PDB entry 6L4T | electron microscopy, 2.60 A resolution | chains 7 and 12 of the 10 polymer chains in the assembly

[Chain 7]
Molecule: Fucoxanthin chlorophyll a/c-binding protein Lhcr10
From: Chaetoceros gracilis
Amino-acid sequence (296 residues; each row starts with the number of its first residue):
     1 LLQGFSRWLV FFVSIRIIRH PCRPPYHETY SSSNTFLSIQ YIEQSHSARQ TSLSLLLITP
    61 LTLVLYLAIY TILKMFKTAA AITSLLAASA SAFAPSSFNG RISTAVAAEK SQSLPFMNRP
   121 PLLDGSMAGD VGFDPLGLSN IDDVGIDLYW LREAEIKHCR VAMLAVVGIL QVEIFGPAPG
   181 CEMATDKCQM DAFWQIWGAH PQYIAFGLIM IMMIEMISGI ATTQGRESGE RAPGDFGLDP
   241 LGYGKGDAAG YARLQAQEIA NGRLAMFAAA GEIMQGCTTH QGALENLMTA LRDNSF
Disordered / not traced: 1-108
Bound ions: chlorophyll a Mg (8 sites), coordinated by Ser-113, Glu-155, His-158, Pro-179, Glu-215, Glu-258, Asn-261, Gln-275
Small-molecule neighbours:
  - Fucoxanthin (A86; (3S,3'S,5R,5'R,6S,6'R,8'R)-3,5'-dihydroxy-8-oxo-6',7'-didehydro-5,5',6,6',7,8-hexahydro-5,6-epoxy-beta,beta-caroten-3'- yl acetate), molecule 1: Phe-133, Asp-134, Pro-135, Leu-136, Gly-137, Leu-138, His-158, Val-161, Ala-162, Ala-165, Gly-168, Ile-169, Val-172, Gln-189, Met-190, Ala-192, Phe-193, Met-266, Phe-267, Ala-269, Ala-270, Ile-273
  - Fucoxanthin (A86), molecule 2: Gln-171, Phe-175, Arg-253
  - Fucoxanthin (A86), molecule 3: Ala-260, Arg-263, Leu-264, Phe-267, Met-274, Thr-278
  - chlorophyll a (CLA), molecule 1: Gln-112, Ser-113, Leu-114, Pro-115, Phe-116, Val-131, Phe-133
  - chlorophyll a (CLA), molecule 2: Leu-123, Met-127, Gly-129, Asp-130, Val-131, Gly-132, Phe-133, Asp-134, Leu-138, Ser-139, Leu-148, Leu-151, Arg-152, Ala-154, Glu-155, His-158, Arg-263, Met-266, Phe-267
  - chlorophyll a (CLA), molecule 3: Leu-136, Leu-138, Ile-141, Ile-146, Trp-150, Leu-151, Ala-154, His-158, Ala-270, Ile-273
  - chlorophyll a (CLA), molecule 4: Trp-150, Glu-153, Ala-154, Lys-157, His-158, Val-161, Leu-208, Ile-211, Met-212, Glu-215, Met-216, Gly-219, Ala-270, Ile-273, Met-274
  - chlorophyll a (CLA), molecule 5: Arg-160, Met-163, Leu-164, Val-167, Gly-234, Asp-235, Phe-236, Gly-237, Leu-238, Asp-239, Tyr-243, Tyr-251, Leu-254, Gln-255, Gln-257, Glu-258, Asn-261
  - chlorophyll a (CLA), molecule 6: Val-161, Leu-164, Ala-165, Val-167, Gly-168, Gln-171, Val-172, Gly-176, Pro-177, Ala-178, Cys-181, Ala-184, Gln-189, Ala-192, Phe-193, Ile-196, Tyr-203, Ile-204, Phe-206, Gly-207, Met-210, Ile-211, Ile-214, Phe-236
  - chlorophyll a (CLA), molecule 7: Val-167, Tyr-243, Arg-253, Leu-254, Gln-257, Asn-261, Leu-264
  - chlorophyll a (CLA), molecule 8: Ala-178, Pro-179, Gly-180, Cys-181, Glu-182, His-200, Tyr-203
  - chlorophyll a (CLA), molecule 9: Ile-209, Met-212, Met-213
  - chlorophyll a (CLA), molecule 10: Leu-264, Phe-267, Ala-268, Ala-270, Gly-271, Met-274, Gln-275, Thr-278, Thr-279, Asn-286, Leu-287, Thr-289, Ala-290, Phe-296
  - chlorophyll a (CLA), molecule 11: Leu-287, Met-288, Leu-291
  - Diadinoxanthin (DD6; (3S,3'R,5R,6S,7cis)-7',8'-didehydro-5,6-dihydro-5,6-epoxy-beta,beta-carotene-3,3'-diol), molecule 1: Trp-150, Met-190, Phe-193, Trp-194, Met-216, Gly-219, Ile-220, Thr-223, Ile-273, Cys-277
  - Diadinoxanthin (DD6), molecule 2: Lys-157, Arg-160, Val-161, Leu-164, Gln-171, Phe-175, Pro-177, Ala-178, Pro-179, Ile-211, Ile-214, Glu-215, Phe-236
  - Diadinoxanthin (DD6), molecule 3: Met-163, Leu-164, Val-166, Val-167, Leu-170, Leu-238, Pro-240, Leu-241, Tyr-243, Asn-261, Leu-264, Ala-265, Ala-268, Glu-272, Gln-275, Ala-283, Asn-286, Leu-287
  - Diadinoxanthin (DD6), molecule 4: Trp-197, Pro-201, Gln-202, Ala-205, Phe-206, Ile-209
  - Diadinoxanthin (DD6), molecule 5: Ile-209, Met-210, Met-213
  - Chlorophyll c1 (KC1), molecule 1: Ile-214, Ile-217, Phe-236, Gly-237, Leu-238
  - Chlorophyll c1 (KC1), molecule 2: Arg-253, Ala-256, Gln-257, Ala-260, Asn-261, Leu-264
  - Chlorophyll c1 (KC1), molecule 3: Ala-290, Leu-291, Asn-294, Phe-296

[Chain 12]
Molecule: Fucoxanthin chlorophyll a/c-binding protein Lhcq3
From: Chaetoceros gracilis
Amino-acid sequence (204 residues; numbered 1 to 204; the number before each row is that of its first residue):
     1 MKSVLFLALA GSAAAFAPST QSRSNTLLKA DLSSLPGSTA PVGPFDPLNL ADSGSEETLA
    61 WFRASELKHG RVAMLATTGY LVQGAGIHFP GMLSSDVSFE SLSAMKPLEA WDAVPDAGKA
   121 QILGTIFIAE MITESKPVHY TKGGPMPTMV FPAIDFSGVD AATLKRKQDS ELNNGRLAMI
   181 AIMSFISAAN IPGSVPALTN NPAF
Disordered / not traced: 1-31
Bound ions: chlorophyll a Mg (6 sites), coordinated by Glu-66, His-69, Gln-83, Glu-130, Phe-151, Glu-171; Chlorophyll c1 Mg (4 sites), coordinated by Gln-121, Glu-134, Asn-174, Ser-194
Small-molecule neighbours:
  - Fucoxanthin (A86; (3S,3'S,5R,5'R,6S,6'R,8'R)-3,5'-dihydroxy-8-oxo-6',7'-didehydro-5,5',6,6',7,8-hexahydro-5,6-epoxy-beta,beta-caroten-3'- yl acetate), molecule 1: Thr-39, Pro-41, Val-42, Asn-173, Arg-176, Leu-177, Ile-180
  - Fucoxanthin (A86), molecule 2: Met-74, Leu-75, Thr-77, Thr-78, Phe-156, Lys-167, Asn-174, Leu-177, Ala-178, Ala-181, Ser-184, Phe-185, Val-195, Pro-196, Ala-197, Leu-198
  - Fucoxanthin (A86), molecule 3: Leu-81, Gly-84, Ala-85, Leu-198, Asn-201, Pro-202, Ala-203
  - Fucoxanthin (A86), molecule 4: Phe-151, Pro-152, Ala-153, Ile-154
  - chlorophyll a (CLA), molecule 1: Leu-32, Leu-35, Gly-37, Ser-38, Val-42, Gly-43, Pro-44, Phe-45, Asp-46, Leu-50, Ala-51, Leu-59, Phe-62, Arg-63, Ser-65, Glu-66, His-69, Arg-176, Met-179, Ile-180, Met-183
  - chlorophyll a (CLA), molecule 2: Thr-39, Ala-40, Pro-41, Arg-166, Asp-169, Ser-170, Asn-173, Asn-174, Leu-177
  - chlorophyll a (CLA), molecule 3: Trp-61, Phe-62, Ser-65, His-69, Met-183
  - chlorophyll a (CLA), molecule 4: Trp-61, Ala-64, Ser-65, Lys-68, His-69, Val-72, Leu-123, Ile-126, Phe-127, Glu-130, Glu-134, Tyr-140
  - chlorophyll a (CLA), molecule 5: Arg-71, Met-74, Leu-75, Pro-147, Thr-148, Met-149, Phe-156, Val-159, Leu-164, Lys-167, Gln-168, Ser-170, Glu-171, Asn-174
  - chlorophyll a (CLA), molecule 6: Phe-89, Thr-125, Ile-126, Ala-129, Thr-133, Thr-148, Met-149, Val-150, Phe-151, Pro-152
  - chlorophyll a (CLA), molecule 7: Ala-117, Ala-120, Gln-121, Gly-124, Thr-125, Phe-127, Ile-128
  - chlorophyll a (CLA), molecule 8: Phe-151, Pro-152, Ile-154
  - chlorophyll a / Diadinoxanthin: Phe-45, Asp-46, Pro-47, Leu-48, Asn-49, Leu-50, His-69, Val-72, Ala-73, Leu-75, Ala-76, Thr-78, Gly-79, Tyr-80, Val-82, Gln-83, Ile-87, His-88, Phe-89, Leu-93, Phe-99, Leu-102, Ser-103, Pro-107, Leu-108, Ala-110, Trp-111, Val-114, Met-179, Ile-180, Ile-182, Met-183
  - Diadinoxanthin (DD6; (3S,3'R,5R,6S,7cis)-7',8'-didehydro-5,6-dihydro-5,6-epoxy-beta,beta-carotene-3,3'-diol): Lys-68, Arg-71, Val-72, Leu-75, Met-92, Leu-93, Ser-94, Ile-122, Ile-126, Ala-129, Glu-130, Pro-147
  - Chlorophyll c1 (KC1), molecule 1: Trp-61, Met-131, Glu-134, Ser-135, His-139, Thr-141, Lys-142
  - Chlorophyll c1 (KC1), molecule 2: Thr-78, Arg-166, Lys-167, Ser-170, Asn-174, Leu-177
  - Chlorophyll c1 (KC1), molecule 3: Leu-93, Ser-94, Ser-95, Val-114, Pro-115, Ala-117, Gly-118, Gln-121, Ile-122, Thr-125
  - Chlorophyll c1 (KC1), molecule 4: Ile-180, Met-183, Ser-184, Ser-187, Ile-191, Pro-192, Gly-193, Ser-194, Val-195, Pro-196

[Interface between chain 7 and chain 12]
Pairs across the interface (6; chain 7 residue first):
  Arg-292(7) / Asp-116(12)
  Ser-295(7) / Asp-116(12)  hydrogen bond
  Phe-296(7) / Trp-111(12)  hydrogen bond (backbone-side chain)
  Phe-296(7) / Asp-112(12)
  Phe-296(7) / Lys-119(12)
  Phe-296(7) / Leu-123(12)  hydrophobic
Interface residues without a listed pair, chain 7 (4 interface residues in all): Leu-291
Interface residues without a listed pair, chain 12 (6 interface residues in all): Ala-120

[In short]
Chain 7 and chain 12 form an interface of 4 and 6 residues respectively; the contacts include 2 hydrogen
bonds. Polar pairs include Ser-295(7)/Asp-116(12) and Phe-296(7)/Trp-111(12). One chlorophyll a molecule is
bound between chain 7 and chain 12.
Here chain 7 is Fucoxanthin chlorophyll a/c-binding protein Lhcr10 and chain 12 is Fucoxanthin chlorophyll
a/c-binding protein Lhcq3, both from Chaetoceros gracilis. Entry 6L4T (Structure of the peripheral FCPI from
diatom) was determined by electron microscopy together with 6L4U from the same study.
